Entry 1SK9 (X-ray diffraction, 1.64 A resolution); this record covers chain A.

== Chain A ==
Name: 3-phytase A
Source organism: Aspergillus fumigatus
Notes: EC 3.1.3.8
UniProtKB: O00092 (PHYA_ASPFU); residues 5-443 here correspond to UniProt positions 27-465 (UniProt number = residue number + 22)
Chain sequence (439 residues; numbered 5 to 444; 1 number in that range is skipped by the numbering (no residue carries it; nothing is unmodelled there); the number before each row is that of its first residue):
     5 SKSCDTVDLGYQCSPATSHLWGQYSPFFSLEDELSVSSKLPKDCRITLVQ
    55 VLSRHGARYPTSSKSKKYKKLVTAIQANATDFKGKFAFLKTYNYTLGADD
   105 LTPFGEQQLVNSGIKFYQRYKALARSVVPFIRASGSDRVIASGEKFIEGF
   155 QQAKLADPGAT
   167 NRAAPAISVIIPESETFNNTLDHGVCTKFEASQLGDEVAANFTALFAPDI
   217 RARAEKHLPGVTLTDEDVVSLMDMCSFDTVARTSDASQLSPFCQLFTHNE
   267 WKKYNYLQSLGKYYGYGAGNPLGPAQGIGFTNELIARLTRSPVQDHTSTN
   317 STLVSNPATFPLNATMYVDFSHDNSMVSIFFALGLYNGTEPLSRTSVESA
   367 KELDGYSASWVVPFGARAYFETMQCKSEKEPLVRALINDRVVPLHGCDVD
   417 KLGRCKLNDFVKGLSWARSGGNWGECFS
Disordered / not traced: 5-7, 444
Disulfide bonds: C8-C17, C48-C391, C192-C442, C241-C259, C413-C421
Covalent attachments: N-acetylglucosamine (NAG) linked to N184, N207, N316, N353
UniProt features mapped onto this chain:
  - active site: H59 (Nucleophile)
  - binding site (1D-myo-inositol hexakisphosphate): Q27, Y28, R58, H59, R62, T65, R142
  - glycosylation: N82 (N-linked (GlcNAc...) asparagine)
Reported in the primary citation:
  - binding site for phosphate ion: D339
  - catalytic residues: H59
  - conformationally variable residues: R58, H59, R62, R142

== Overview ==
Covalently linked N-acetylglucosamine: at N184, N207, N316 and N353. UniProt lists active-site residue H59 and
7 residues binding 1D-myo-inositol hexakisphosphate. The paper reports the catalytic residue H59; a binding
site for phosphate ion at D339.
Chain A is 3-phytase A (Aspergillus fumigatus); the structure, Crystallographic snapshots of Aspergillus
fumigatus phytase revealing its enzymatic dynamics, was determined by X-ray diffraction together with 1SK8,
1SKA and 1SKB from the same study.
